5S5A - chains D and E of the 6 polymer chains in the assembly; structure by X-ray diffraction, 2.35 A resolution.

[Chain D]
Name: Tubulin beta-2B chain
Organism: Bos taurus
Reference sequence: Q6B856 (TBB2B_BOVIN); the author numbering skips numbers that UniProt does not, so the offset changes along the chain: 1-42 = UniProt 1-42; 45-360 = UniProt 43-358; 369-455 = UniProt 359-445
Chain sequence (445 residues; row label = number of the first residue in the row; note: 10 numbers in that range are skipped by the numbering (no residue carries them; nothing is unmodelled there)):
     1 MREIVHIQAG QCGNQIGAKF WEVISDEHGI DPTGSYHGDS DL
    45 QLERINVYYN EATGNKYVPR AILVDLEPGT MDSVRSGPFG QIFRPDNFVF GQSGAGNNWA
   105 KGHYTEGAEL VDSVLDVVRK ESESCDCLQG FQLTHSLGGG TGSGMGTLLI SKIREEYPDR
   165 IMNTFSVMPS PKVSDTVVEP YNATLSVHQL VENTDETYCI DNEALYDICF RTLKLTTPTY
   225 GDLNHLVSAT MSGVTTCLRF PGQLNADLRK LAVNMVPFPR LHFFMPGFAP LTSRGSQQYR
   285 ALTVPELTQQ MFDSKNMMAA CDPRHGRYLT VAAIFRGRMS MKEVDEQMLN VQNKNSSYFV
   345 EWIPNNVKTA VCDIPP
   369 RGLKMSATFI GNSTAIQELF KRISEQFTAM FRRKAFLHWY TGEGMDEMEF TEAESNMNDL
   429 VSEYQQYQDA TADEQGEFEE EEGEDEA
Unresolved in the structure: 442-455
Bound ions: Mg2+: Q11 (together with GDP)
Small-molecule neighbours:
  - GDP (guanosine-5'-diphosphate): G10, Q11, C12, Q15, I16, A99, N101, S140, G142, G143, G144, T145, G146, V171, P173, V177, S178, E183, N206, L209, Y224, L227, N228
  - N-(4-methoxyphenyl)glycinamide (WZY): R158, V195, E196, T198, D199, P263, H266
Curated features (UniProtKB/Swiss-Prot):
  - motif: M1 to I4 (MREI motif)
  - binding site (GTP): Q11, E71, S140, G144, T145, G146, N206, N228
  - binding site (Mg(2+)): E71
  - modified residue: S40 (Phosphoserine), T57 (Phosphothreonine), K60 (N6-acetyllysine), S174 (Phosphoserine), T287 (Phosphothreonine), T292 (Phosphothreonine), R320 (Omega-N-methylarginine), E448 (5-glutamyl polyglutamate)
  - cross-link (Glycyl lysine isopeptide (Lys-Gly)): K60 (interchain with G-Cter in ubiquitin), K326 (interchain with G-Cter in ubiquitin)

[Chain E]
Name: Stathmin-4
Organism: Rattus norvegicus
Reference sequence: P63043 (STMN4_RAT); residues 5-145 here correspond to UniProt positions 49-189 (UniProt number = residue number + 44)
Chain sequence (143 residues; row label = number of the first residue in the row):
     3 MADMEVIELN KCTSGQSFEV ILKPPSFDGV PEFNASLPRR RDPSLEEIQK KLEAAEERRK
    63 YQEAELLKHL AEKREHEREV IQKAIEENNN FIKMAKEKLA QKMESNKENR EAHLAAMLER
   123 LQEKDKHAEE VRKNKELKEE ASR
Unresolved in the structure: 3-5, 29-43, 144-145
Sequence notes: initiating methionine (3); expression tag (4)
Small-molecule neighbours: N-(4-methoxyphenyl)glycinamide (WZY): R112, H115, L116, M119, R122
Curated features (UniProtKB/Swiss-Prot):
  - modified residue: S46 (Phosphoserine)

[Interface between chain D and chain E]
Pairs across the interface (22; chain D residue first):
  Y108(D) - H129(E)  hydrogen bond
  Y108(D) - V133(E)  hydrophobic
  Y108(D) - R134(E)  hydrogen bond (backbone-side chain)
  T109(D) - K137(E)
  A112(D) - R134(E)
  S155(D) - L123(E)
  S155(D) - K126(E)
  K156(D) - D127(E)  salt bridge
  R158(D) - L123(E)
  E159(D) - L120(E)
  E159(D) - L123(E)
  E159(D) - D127(E)
  P162(D) - M119(E)  hydrophobic
  Q193(D) - K126(E)  hydrogen bond
  T409(D) - K140(E)  hydrogen bond (backbone-side chain)
  G410(D) - K137(E)
  E411(D) - V133(E)
  E411(D) - K137(E)  salt bridge
  G412(D) - V133(E)
  G412(D) - N136(E)
  M413(D) - V133(E)
  E417(D) - H129(E)  salt bridge
Other interface residues (no listed pair), chain D (18 interface residues in all): E113, D163, N197
Other interface residues (no listed pair), chain E (15 interface residues in all): R112, L116, Q124, A130

[Overview]
18 residues of chain D face 15 of chain E across their interface, with 4 hydrogen bonds and 3 salt bridges.
Polar pairs include K156(D)-D127(E), E411(D)-K137(E) and E417(D)-H129(E). Chain D binds GDP and
N-(4-methoxyphenyl)glycinamide. Chain E binds N-(4-methoxyphenyl)glycinamide.
Here chain D is Tubulin beta-2B chain (Bos taurus) and chain E is Stathmin-4 (Rattus norvegicus). Entry 5S5A
(Tubulin-Z1449748885-complex) was determined by X-ray diffraction together with 5S4L, 5S4M, 5S4N, 5S4O, 5S4P,
5S4Q and 52 further entries from the same study.
